5FYJ - chains B and G of the 8 polymer chains in the assembly; structure by X-ray diffraction, 3.11 A resolution.

# Chain B
Molecule: GP41 env ectodomain
Source organism: Human immunodeficiency virus 1
Notes: fragment: gp41 env ectodomain, residues 510-663
UniProtKB: C6ZIG9 (C6ZIG9_9HIV1); residues 512-665 here correspond to UniProt positions 510-663 (UniProt number = residue number - 2)
Sequence (161 residues; row label = number of the first residue in the row):
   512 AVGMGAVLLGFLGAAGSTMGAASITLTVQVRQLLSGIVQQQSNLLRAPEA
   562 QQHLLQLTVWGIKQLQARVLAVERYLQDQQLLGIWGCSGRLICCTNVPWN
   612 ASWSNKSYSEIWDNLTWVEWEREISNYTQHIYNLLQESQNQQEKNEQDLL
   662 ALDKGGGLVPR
Not modelled in the structure: 666-672
Differences from the reference sequence: engineered mutation Pro559 (Ile557 in C6ZIG9), Cys605 (Thr603 in C6ZIG9); expression tag (666-672)
Disulfide bonds: Cys598-Cys604
Covalent attachments: N-acetylglucosamine (NAG) linked to Asn611, Asn616, Asn625, Asn637

# Chain G
Molecule: GP120 env ectodomain
Source organism: Human immunodeficiency virus 1
Notes: fragment: gp120 env ectodomain, residues 32-506
UniProtKB: C6ZIG9 (C6ZIG9_9HIV1); the construct lacks a stretch of the UniProt sequence and is renumbered around it, so the offset changes along the chain: 33-138 = UniProt 32-137; 139-144 = UniProt 144-149; 148-187 = UniProt 150-189; 188-309 = UniProt 192-313; 5 more segments
Sequence (484 residues; row label = number of the first residue in the row; note: 12 numbers in that range are skipped by the numbering (no residue carries them; nothing is unmodelled there); a row labelled like 138A-138F holds insertion residues (138A, then the next letters in order)):
    29 ALAGDLWVTVYYGVPVWEDADTTLFCASDAKAYSTESHNVWATHACVPTD
    79 PNPQEIPLKNVTENFNMWKNNMVEQMHEDIISLWDESLKPCVKLTPLCVT
   129 LICTNVTSNS
138A-138F TNSTNG
   139 VTNNST
   148 VDYREQLKNCSFNITTEIRDKQRKEYALFYRLDIVPINDN
187A-187B EK
   188 NDTYRLINCNVSTIKQACPKVTFDPIPIHYCAPAGFAILKCRDKKFNGTG
   238 PCKNVSTVQCTHGIKPVISTQLLLNGSLAEGDIMIRSENITDNAKTIIVQ
   288 LKTAVNITCTRPSNNTRKSIRF
   312 GPGQAFYATDE
  322A I
   323 IGDIRQAHCNISKTEWEDMKRNVSDKLKALFNN
   357 KTIIFKSSSGGDLEITTHSFNCRGEFFYCNTSGLFNTSGLFN
   405 NNSNDSSGNITLPCKIKQIVRMWQRVGQAMYAPPIAGNITCRSRITGLLL
   455 VRDGCKSNET
464A-464B NG
   465 TETFRPAGGDMRDNWRSELYKYKVVKIKPLGVAPTRCRRRVVGRRRRRR
Not modelled in the structure: 29-30, 511-513
Differences from the reference sequence: expression tag (29-32, 509-513); engineered mutation Cys459 (Gly455 in C6ZIG9), Cys501 (Ala499 in C6ZIG9)
Disulfide bonds: Cys54-Cys74, Cys119-Cys205, Cys126-Cys196, Cys131-Cys157, Cys218-Cys247, Cys228-Cys239, Cys296-Cys331, Cys378-Cys445, Cys385-Cys418
Covalent attachments: glycan linked to Asn88, Asn262, Asn276, Asn332; N-acetylglucosamine (NAG) linked to Asn133, Asn142, Asn156, Asn160, Asn188, Asn197, Asn234, Asn241, Asn293, Asn301, Asn344, Asn355, Asn386, Asn392, Asn413, Asn442, Asn464A
What the authors report for this chain:
  - post-translational modification sites: Asn88, Asn160, Asn188, Asn197, Asn234, Asn241, Asn276, Asn293, Asn332
  - binding site for N-acetylglucosamine: Lys187B
  - conformationally variable residues: Asn234, Asn276

# Interface between chain B and chain G
Disulfides between the chains: Cys605(B)-Cys501(G)
Contacting residue pairs (136):
  Leu520(B) - Ile84(G)
  Phe522(B) - Ile84(G)
  Phe522(B) - Thr244(G)
  Phe522(B) - Ile491(G)  hydrophobic
  Leu523(B) - Pro43(G)  hydrophobic
  Leu523(B) - Trp45(G)  hydrophobic
  Leu523(B) - Leu86(G)
  Ala526(B) - Trp45(G)  hydrophobic
  Ala526(B) - Val89(G)  hydrophobic
  Gly527(B) - Lys87(G)
  Gly527(B) - Asn88(G)  hydrogen bond (backbone-side chain)
  Gly527(B) - Val89(G)
  Ala533(B) - Pro43(G)  hydrophobic
  Leu537(B) - Tyr40(G)
  Leu537(B) - Gly41(G)
  Leu537(B) - Val42(G)
  Gln540(B) - Gly41(G)  hydrogen bond (side chain-backbone)
  Gln540(B) - Pro43(G)
  Val541(B) - Tyr40(G)  hydrophobic
  Val541(B) - Gly41(G)
  Gln543(B) - Ala221(G)
  Gln543(B) - Gly222(G)  hydrogen bond (side chain-backbone)
  Gln543(B) - Phe223(G)  hydrogen bond (side chain-backbone)
  Gln543(B) - Gln246(G)  hydrogen bond
  Leu544(B) - Tyr40(G)
  Leu544(B) - Ala221(G)
  Leu544(B) - Gly222(G)
  Leu544(B) - Ile491(G)  hydrophobic
  Leu544(B) - Pro493(G)  hydrophobic
  Leu545(B) - Ala221(G)
  Ser546(B) - Ala221(G)
  Gly547(B) - Ala221(G)
  Gly547(B) - Gln246(G)
  Ile548(B) - Val245(G)
  Ile548(B) - Gln246(G)  hydrogen bond (backbone-side chain)
  Val549(B) - Gln82(G)
  Gln550(B) - Asp78(G)
  Gln551(B) - Asn80(G)
  Gln551(B) - Gln82(G)
  Gln552(B) - Asn80(G)
  Ser553(B) - Pro79(G)
  Ser553(B) - Asn80(G)  hydrogen bond
  Leu555(B) - Thr77(G)
  Leu555(B) - Pro79(G)
  His564(B) - His72(G)
  Leu566(B) - Ala73(G)  hydrophobic
  Thr569(B) - Ala73(G)
  Thr569(B) - Glu114(G)
  Val570(B) - Ser110(G)
  Val570(B) - Glu114(G)  hydrogen bond (backbone-side chain)
  Trp571(B) - Leu52(G)
  Trp571(B) - Cys54(G)  hydrophobic
  Trp571(B) - Trp69(G)  hydrogen bond (side chain-backbone)
  Trp571(B) - Thr71(G)
  Trp571(B) - Ala73(G)  hydrophobic
  Trp571(B) - Cys74(G)  hydrogen bond
  Trp571(B) - Asp107(G)
  Trp571(B) - Leu111(G)
  Gly572(B) - Ala73(G)
  Lys574(B) - Leu52(G)
  Lys574(B) - Gln103(G)  hydrogen bond
  Lys574(B) - Asp107(G)  salt bridge
  Gln575(B) - Val75(G)
  Gln577(B) - Thr51(G)
  Ala578(B) - Phe53(G)  hydrophobic
  Ala578(B) - Pro220(G)  hydrophobic
  Leu581(B) - Thr50(G)
  Leu581(B) - Phe223(G)  hydrophobic
  Ala582(B) - Ala221(G)
  Arg585(B) - Gly222(G)  hydrogen bond (side chain-backbone)
  Arg585(B) - Phe223(G)
  Arg585(B) - Lys490(G)
  Arg585(B) - Ile491(G)  hydrogen bond (side chain-backbone)
  Tyr586(B) - Tyr40(G)
  Asp589(B) - Tyr40(G)
  Asp589(B) - Pro493(G)
  Gln590(B) - Tyr40(G)  hydrogen bond
  Leu592(B) - Leu494(G)  hydrophobic
  Leu593(B) - Tyr40(G)  hydrophobic
  Leu593(B) - Leu494(G)  hydrophobic
  Trp596(B) - Val38(G)  hydrophobic
  Trp596(B) - Leu494(G)  hydrophobic
  Trp596(B) - Arg503(G)  hydrogen bond (backbone-side chain)
  Gly597(B) - Arg503(G)  hydrogen bond (backbone-side chain)
  Cys598(B) - Arg503(G)  hydrogen bond
  Leu602(B) - Val38(G)
  Leu602(B) - Tyr39(G)
  Leu602(B) - Tyr40(G)  hydrogen bond (backbone-backbone)
  Ile603(B) - Thr37(G)
  Ile603(B) - Val38(G)
  Ile603(B) - Tyr39(G)  hydrophobic
  Cys604(B) - Thr37(G)
  Cys604(B) - Val38(G)  hydrogen bond (backbone-backbone)
  Cys604(B) - Arg503(G)
  Cys605(B) - Cys501(G)  disulfide
  Cys605(B) - Arg502(G)
  Cys605(B) - Arg503(G)  hydrogen bond (backbone-side chain)
  Thr606(B) - Val36(G)  hydrogen bond (side chain-backbone)
  Thr606(B) - Val38(G)
  Thr606(B) - Cys501(G)
  Thr606(B) - Arg502(G)
  Thr606(B) - Arg503(G)  hydrogen bond (backbone-backbone)
  Asn607(B) - Trp35(G)
  Asn607(B) - Arg502(G)  hydrogen bond
  Asn607(B) - Arg503(G)
  Val608(B) - Trp35(G)
  Val608(B) - Val36(G)  hydrogen bond (backbone-backbone)
  Pro609(B) - Leu34(G)
  Pro609(B) - Trp35(G)
  Trp610(B) - Leu34(G)  hydrogen bond (backbone-backbone)
  Trp610(B) - Trp35(G)
  Trp610(B) - Val36(G)  hydrophobic
  Trp610(B) - Val496(G)  hydrophobic
  Trp610(B) - Ala497(G)
  Trp610(B) - Pro498(G)  hydrophobic
  Trp614(B) - Val36(G)  hydrophobic
  Ile622(B) - Pro498(G)  hydrophobic
  Trp623(B) - Tyr39(G)
  Trp623(B) - Ala497(G)  hydrophobic
  Trp623(B) - Pro498(G)
  Trp628(B) - Tyr39(G)  hydrophobic
  Trp628(B) - Val42(G)
  Trp628(B) - Pro43(G)
  Trp628(B) - Val44(G)  hydrophobic
  Trp628(B) - Gly495(G)
  Trp628(B) - Val496(G)
  Trp628(B) - Ala497(G)  hydrophobic
  Val629(B) - Val44(G)
  Trp631(B) - Val496(G)  hydrogen bond (side chain-backbone)
  Trp631(B) - Ala497(G)
  Trp631(B) - Pro498(G)
  Glu632(B) - Gly495(G)
  Glu632(B) - Val496(G)  hydrogen bond (side chain-backbone)
  Tyr643(B) - Leu494(G)
  Leu646(B) - Val36(G)  hydrophobic
  Gln653(B) - Arg503(G)
Interface residues without a listed pair, chain B (69 interface residues in all): Gly521, Ala525, Met530, Thr536, Leu568, Arg601, Ile642, Gln650
Interface residues without a listed pair, chain G (61 interface residues in all): Ile215, Tyr217, Ala224, Thr499, Arg504

# In short
The interface between chain B and chain G involves 69 residues on one side and 61 on the other; the contacts
include 1 disulfide bond, 27 hydrogen bonds and 1 salt bridge. Among the polar pairs are Lys574(B)-Asp107(G),
Gly527(B)-Asn88(G) and Gln540(B)-Gly41(G). The paper reports a binding site for N-acetylglucosamine at
Lys187B(G); modification sites Asn88(G), Asn160(G) and Asn188(G) among others.
Chain B is GP41 env ectodomain and chain G is GP120 env ectodomain, both from Human immunodeficiency virus 1;
the structure, Crystal Structure at 3.4 A Resolution of Fully Glycosylated HIV-1 Clade G X1193.c1 SOSIP.664
Prefusion Env ..., was determined by X-ray diffraction together with 5FYK and 5FYL from the same study.
